Entry 7CNN (X-ray diffraction, 2.50 A resolution); this record covers chains B and F of the 6 polymer chains in the assembly.

Chain B:
Molecule: Tubulin beta chain
From: Sus scrofa
Reference sequence: A0A287AGU7 (A0A287AGU7_PIG); the author numbering skips numbers that UniProt does not, so the offset changes along the chain: 1-42 = UniProt 1-42; 45-360 = UniProt 43-358; 369-455 = UniProt 359-445
Sequence (445 residues; each row starts with the number of its first residue; note: 10 numbers in that range are skipped by the numbering (no residue carries them; nothing is unmodelled there)):
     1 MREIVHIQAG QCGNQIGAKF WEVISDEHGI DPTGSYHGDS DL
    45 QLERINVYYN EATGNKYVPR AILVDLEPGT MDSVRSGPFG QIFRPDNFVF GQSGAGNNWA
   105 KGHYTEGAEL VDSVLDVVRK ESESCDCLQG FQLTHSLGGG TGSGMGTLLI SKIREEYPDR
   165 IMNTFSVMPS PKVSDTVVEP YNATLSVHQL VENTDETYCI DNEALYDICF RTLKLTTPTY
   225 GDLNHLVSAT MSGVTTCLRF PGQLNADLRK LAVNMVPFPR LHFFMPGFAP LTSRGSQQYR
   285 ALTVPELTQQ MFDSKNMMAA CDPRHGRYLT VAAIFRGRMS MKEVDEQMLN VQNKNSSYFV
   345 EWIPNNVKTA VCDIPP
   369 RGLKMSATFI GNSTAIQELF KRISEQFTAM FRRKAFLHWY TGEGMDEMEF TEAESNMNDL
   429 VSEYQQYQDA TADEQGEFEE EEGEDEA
Disordered / not traced: 441-455
Ion coordination: Ca2+ near Glu113 (its only coordinating residue here)
Ligand contacts:
  - Vinorelbine (GDF): Pro175, Lys176, Val177, Ser178, Asp179, Tyr210, Phe214, Thr220, Thr221, Pro222, Thr223, Tyr224, Leu227
  - GDP (guanosine-5'-diphosphate): Gly10, Gln11, Cys12, Gln15, Ile16, Asp69, Ala99, Asn101, Ser140, Gly142, Gly143, Gly144, Thr145, Gly146, Ser147, Val171, Pro173, Val177, Ser178, Glu183, Asn206, Leu209, Tyr224, Leu227, Asn228

Chain F:
Molecule: Tubulin tyrosine ligase
From: Gallus gallus
Reference sequence: E1BQ43 (E1BQ43_CHICK); residue numbers follow UniProt; this construct covers 1-378
Sequence (384 residues; row label = number of the first residue in the row):
     1 MYTFVVRDEN SSVYAEVSRL LLATGQWKRL RKDNPRFNLM LGERNRLPFG RLGHEPGLVQ
    61 LVNYYRGADK LCRKASLVKL IKTSPELSES CTWFPESYVI YPTNLKTPVA PAQNGIRHLI
   121 NNTRTDEREV FLAAYNRRRE GREGNVWIAK SSAGAKGEGI LISSEASELL DFIDEQGQVH
   181 VIQKYLEKPL LLEPGHRKFD IRSWVLVDHL YNIYLYREGV LRTSSEPYNS ANFQDKTCHL
   241 TNHCIQKEYS KNYGRYEEGN EMFFEEFNQY LMDALNTTLE NSILLQIKHI IRSCLMCIEP
   301 AISTKHLHYQ SFQLFGFDFM VDEELKVWLI EVNGAPACAQ KLYAELCQGI VDVAISSVFP
   361 LADTGQKTSQ PTSIFIKLHH HHHH
Disordered / not traced: 106-124, 153-157, 363-372
Construct notes: expression tag (379-384)

Chain B / chain F interface:
Residue-residue contacts (10; chain B residue first):
  Leu333(B) with Pro56(F); Gly57(F)
  Gln336(B) with Arg36(F), hydrogen bond
  Asn337(B) with Arg36(F), hydrogen bond; Pro56(F); Gly57(F); Leu58(F)
  Ser340(B) with Asn34(F), hydrogen bond
  Asn349(B) with Arg36(F)
  Ala440(B) with Asp33(F)
Also at the interface, not in a pair above, chain B (8 interface residues in all): Lys338, Ser341
Also at the interface, not in a pair above, chain F (10 interface residues in all): Met1, Thr3, Lys28, Leu30

Summary:
8 residues of chain B face 10 of chain F across their interface; the contacts include 3 hydrogen bonds. Polar
contacts include Gln336(B)-Arg36(F), Asn337(B)-Arg36(F) and Ser340(B)-Asn34(F). Ligands of chain B: GDP and
Vinorelbine.
Here chain B is Tubulin beta chain (Sus scrofa) and chain F is Tubulin tyrosine ligase (Gallus gallus). Entry
7CNN (vinorelbine in complex with tubulin) was determined by X-ray diffraction (same publication as 7CNM and
7CNO).
